Entry 5BVF (X-ray diffraction, 1.90 A resolution); this record covers chain A.

# Chain A
Protein: Mitogen-activated protein kinase 1
From: Homo sapiens
Notes: EC 2.7.11.24
UniProt: P28482 (MK01_HUMAN); residues 0-358 here correspond to UniProt positions 2-360 (UniProt number = residue number + 2)
Chain sequence (361 residues; row label = number of the first residue in the row; numbers below 1 keep their minus sign (Gly-2 is residue -2)):
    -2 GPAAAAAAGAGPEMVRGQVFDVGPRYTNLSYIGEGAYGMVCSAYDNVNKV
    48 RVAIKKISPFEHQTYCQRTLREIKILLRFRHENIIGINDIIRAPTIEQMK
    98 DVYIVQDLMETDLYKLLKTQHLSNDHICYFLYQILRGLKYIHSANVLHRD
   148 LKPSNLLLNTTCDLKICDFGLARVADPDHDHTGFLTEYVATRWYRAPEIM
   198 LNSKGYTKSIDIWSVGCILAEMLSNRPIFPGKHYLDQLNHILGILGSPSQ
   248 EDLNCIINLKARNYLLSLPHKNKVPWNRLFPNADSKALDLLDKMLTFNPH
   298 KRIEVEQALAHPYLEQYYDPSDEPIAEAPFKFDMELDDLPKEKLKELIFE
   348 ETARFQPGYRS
Unresolved in the structure: -2 to 6, 172-188, 198-203, 357-358
Construct notes: expression tag (-2 to -1)
Small-molecule neighbours: 4VJ (2-[(1S)-1-(3-chlorophenyl)-2-hydroxyethyl]-8-(2-{[(1S,3R)-3-hydroxycyclopentyl]amino}pyrimidin-4-yl)-2,3,4,5-tetrahydro-1H-pyrrolo[1,2-a][1,4]diazepin-1-one): Ile29, Glu31, Gly32, Ala33, Tyr34, Gly35, Met36, Val37, Ala50, Lys52, Lys53, Ile54, Gln103, Asp104, Leu105, Met106, Glu107, Thr108, Asp109, Lys112, Ser151, Asn152, Leu154, Cys164, Asp165
UniProt features mapped onto this chain:
  - DNA-binding region: Lys257 to Arg275
  - motif: Thr183 to Tyr185 (TXY), Asp316 to Glu320 (Cytoplasmic retention motif), Ala325 to Met331 (Nuclear translocation motif)
  - active site: Asp147 (Proton acceptor)
  - binding site (ATP): Ile29 to Val37, Lys52
  - modified residue: Ala0 (N-acetylalanine), Ser27 (Phosphoserine), Thr183 (Phosphothreonine), Tyr185 (Phosphotyrosine), Thr188 (Phosphothreonine), Ser244 (Phosphoserine), Ser246 (Phosphoserine), Ser282 (Phosphoserine)

# Summary
Ligands of chain A: compound 4VJ. Curated annotation (UniProt) lists active-site residue Asp147 and 10
ATP-binding residues.
Chain A is Mitogen-activated protein kinase 1 (Homo sapiens); the structure, Tetrahydropyrrolo-diazepenones as
inhibitors of ERK2 kinase, was determined by X-ray diffraction together with 5BVD and 5BVE from the same
study.
